PDB entry 6ML8 | X-ray diffraction, 2.92 A resolution | chains A and B of the 4 polymer chains in the assembly

== Chain A ==
Molecule: Hemagglutinin
From: Influenza A virus
UniProtKB: Q2IBI1 (Q2IBI1_9INFA); numbering as in UniProt (aligned over 18-343)
Chain sequence (330 residues; row label = number of the first residue in the row):
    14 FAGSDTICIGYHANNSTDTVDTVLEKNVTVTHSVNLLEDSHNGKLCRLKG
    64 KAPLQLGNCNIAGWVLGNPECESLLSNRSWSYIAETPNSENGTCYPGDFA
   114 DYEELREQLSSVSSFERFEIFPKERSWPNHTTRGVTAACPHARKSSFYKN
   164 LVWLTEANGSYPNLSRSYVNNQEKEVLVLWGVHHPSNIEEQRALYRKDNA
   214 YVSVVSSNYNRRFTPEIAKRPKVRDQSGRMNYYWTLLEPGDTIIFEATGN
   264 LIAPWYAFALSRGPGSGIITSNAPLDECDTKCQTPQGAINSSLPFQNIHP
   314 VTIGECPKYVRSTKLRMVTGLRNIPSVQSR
Not modelled in the structure: 14-18, 340-343
Cystine bridges: Cys59-Cys291, Cys72-Cys84, Cys107-Cys152, Cys295-Cys319
Covalent attachments: N-acetylglucosamine (NAG) linked to Asn90, Asn104, Asn176
Sequence notes: expression tag (14-17)

== Chain B ==
Molecule: Hemagglutinin
From: Influenza A virus (A/Denver/1957(H1N1))
UniProtKB: Q2IBI1 (Q2IBI1_9INFA); residues 344-508 here = UniProt positions 344-508
Chain sequence (165 residues; each row starts with the number of its first residue):
   344 GLFGAIAGFIEGGWTGMMDGWYGYHHQNEQGSGYAADQKSTQNAINGITN
   394 KVNSVIEKMNTQFTAVGKEFNKLEKRMENLNKKVDDGFMDIWTYNAELLV
   444 LLENERTLDFHDSNVKNLYEKVKNQLRNNAKELGNGCFEFYHKCDNECME
   494 SVKNGTYDYPKYSEE
Not modelled in the structure: 344-345, 503-508
Cystine bridges: Cys487-Cys491

== How chain A and chain B interact ==
Cross-chain cystine bridges: Cys21(A)-Cys480(B)
Residue-residue contacts - 104 pairs, chain A then chain B:
  Thr19(A) with His369(B); Gln370(B), hydrogen bond (backbone-backbone); Cys480(B); Phe481(B); Glu482(B)
  Ile20(A) with His368(B); Cys480(B), hydrogen bond (backbone-side chain); Phe481(B), hydrogen bond (backbone-backbone)
  Cys21(A) with Trp357(B), hydrophobic; Tyr367(B); His368(B), hydrogen bond (backbone-backbone); Gly479(B); Cys480(B), disulfide
  Ile22(A) with Ile353(B); Trp357(B); Gly366(B); Tyr367(B), hydrophobic; Leu461(B); Tyr462(B), hydrophobic; Val465(B), hydrophobic; Gly479(B), hydrogen bond (backbone-backbone)
  Gly23(A) with Trp357(B); Tyr365(B); Gly366(B), hydrogen bond (backbone-backbone)
  Tyr24(A) with Ile349(B), hydrophobic; Ala350(B); Ile353(B); Glu354(B), hydrogen bond (side chain-backbone); Gly355(B), hydrogen bond (side chain-backbone); Gly356(B); Trp357(B), hydrogen bond (backbone-backbone); Trp364(B)
  His25(A) with Trp357(B); Met360(B), hydrogen bond (side chain-backbone); Gly363(B); Trp364(B), hydrogen bond (backbone-backbone)
  Ala26(A) with Trp357(B), hydrogen bond (backbone-backbone); Thr358(B)
  Asp34(A) with Leu444(B); Asn447(B), hydrogen bond (backbone-side chain)
  Thr35(A) with Leu444(B); Glu448(B)
  Val36(A) with Leu444(B), hydrogen bond (backbone-backbone); Leu445(B), hydrophobic; Glu448(B)
  Leu37(A) with Glu448(B)
  Leu49(A) with Ile399(B), hydrophobic; Val443(B), hydrophobic
  Lys62(A) with Phe406(B)
  Glu116(A) with Glu412(B); Asn414(B)
  Arg119(A) with Glu412(B), salt bridge
  Glu120(A) with Lys411(B), salt bridge
  Gly278(A) with Phe406(B)
  Ser279(A) with Ala408(B)
  Gly280(A) with Ala408(B)
  Ile281(A) with Glu412(B)
  Ser305(A) with Ile399(B)
  Pro307(A) with Ile399(B); Met402(B)
  Phe308(A) with Trp435(B), hydrophobic; Ala439(B), hydrophobic
  Pro313(A) with Val409(B)
  Val314(A) with Val409(B), hydrophobic; Gly410(B)
  Thr315(A) with Thr407(B); Ala408(B); Val409(B), hydrogen bond (backbone-backbone)
  Ile316(A) with Phe406(B), hydrophobic; Thr407(B)
  Gly317(A) with Gln405(B); Phe406(B); Thr407(B), hydrogen bond (backbone-backbone)
  Glu318(A) with Thr404(B); Gln405(B); Phe406(B)
  Cys319(A) with Thr404(B)
  Lys321(A) with Met402(B); Thr404(B); Trp435(B)
  Tyr322(A) with Met432(B), hydrophobic; Trp435(B)
  Val323(A) with Trp435(B); Thr436(B)
  Arg324(A) with Thr436(B), hydrogen bond (backbone-side chain)
  Ser325(A) with Thr436(B); Glu440(B), hydrogen bond
  Leu328(A) with Ala439(B), hydrophobic; Glu440(B)
  Arg329(A) with Val443(B); Asn447(B), hydrogen bond (backbone-side chain)
  Met330(A) with Val395(B), hydrophobic; Asn447(B)
  Val331(A) with Asn447(B), hydrogen bond (backbone-side chain); Thr450(B); Leu451(B), hydrophobic
  Thr332(A) with Trp364(B); Ile391(B); His454(B)
  Gly333(A) with Leu451(B); His454(B), hydrogen bond (backbone-side chain)
  Ile337(A) with Gly355(B); Gly356(B), hydrogen bond (backbone-backbone)
  Pro338(A) with Thr358(B)
Other interface residues (no listed pair), chain A (53 interface residues in all): Val33, Val41, Val47, Leu61, Leu306, Thr326, Lys327, Leu334, Arg335
Other interface residues (no listed pair), chain B (55 interface residues in all): Val398, Phe413, Val458, Phe483
Interface features reported in the paper:
  - pairs named by the authors: Cys480(B)-Cys21(A)

== Overview ==
The interface between chain A and chain B involves 53 residues on one side and 55 on the other; the contacts
include 1 disulfide bond, 22 hydrogen bonds and 2 salt bridges. Polar contacts include Arg119(A)-Glu412(B),
Glu120(A)-Lys411(B) and Ile20(A)-Cys480(B). The authors report a contact between Cys480(B) and Cys21(A).
Chain A is Hemagglutinin (Influenza A virus) and chain B is Hemagglutinin (Influenza A virus
(A/Denver/1957(H1N1))); the structure, Crystal structure of hemagglutinin from H1N1 Influenza A virus
A/Denver/57 bound to the C05 antibody, was determined by X-ray diffraction together with 7JPD from the same
study.
